Entry 7BY0 (electron microscopy, 4.50 A resolution (low resolution: residue-level contacts below are approximate; hydrogen-bond / salt-bridge calls are withheld)); this record covers chains E and J of the 12 polymer chains in the assembly.

# Chain E
Name: Histone H3.2, Histone H3-like centromeric protein A
From: Gallus gallus
Reference sequence: Q6XXM1 (CENPA_CHICK); residues 65-141 here correspond to UniProt positions 55-131 (UniProt number = residue number - 10)
Amino-acid sequence (141 residues; numbered 1 to 141; the number before each row is that of its first residue):
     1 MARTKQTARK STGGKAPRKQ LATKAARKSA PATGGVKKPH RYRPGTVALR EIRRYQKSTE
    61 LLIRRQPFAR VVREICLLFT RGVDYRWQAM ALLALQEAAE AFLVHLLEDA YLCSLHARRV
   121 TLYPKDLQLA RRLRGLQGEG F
Unresolved in the structure: 1-37, 141

# Chain J
Molecule: 145-nt DNA strand
Sequence (145 nucleotides; row label = number of the first residue in the row):
   146 ATCGATGTAT ATATCTGACA CGTGCCTGGA GACTAGGGAG TAATCCCCTT GGCGGTTAAA
   206 ACGCGGGGGA CAGCGCGTAC GTGCGTTTAA GCGGTGCTAG AGCTGTCTAC GACCAATTGA
   266 GCGGCCTCGG CACCGGGATT CTGAT
Unresolved in the structure: 146, 290

# How chain E and chain J interact
Contacting residue pairs (21; chain E residue first):
  His40(E) - DT287(J)
  His40(E) - DG288(J)
  Tyr42(E) - DT287(J)
  Arg43(E) - DT287(J)
  Arg43(E) - DG288(J)
  Pro44(E) - DG213(J)
  Thr46(E) - DT287(J)
  Arg64(E) - DA204(J)
  Arg73(E) - DT194(J)
  Arg86(E) - DT194(J)
  Trp87(E) - DC193(J)
  Trp87(E) - DT194(J)
  Gln88(E) - DC193(J)
  Ala89(E) - DC193(J)
  Arg119(E) - DA215(J)
  Arg119(E) - DC216(J)
  Val120(E) - DG214(J)
  Val120(E) - DA215(J)
  Thr121(E) - DA215(J)
  Tyr123(E) - DA215(J)
  Tyr123(E) - DC216(J)
Other interface residues (no listed pair), chain E (18 interface residues in all): Val47, Asp84, Tyr85
Other interface residues (no listed pair), chain J (14 interface residues in all): DT195, DA203, DA205, DC286, DA289

# Overview
18 residues of chain E and 14 residues of chain J are in contact.
Chain E is Histone H3.2, Histone H3-like centromeric protein A (Gallus gallus) and chain J is a 145-nt DNA
strand; the structure, The cryo-EM structure of CENP-A nucleosome in complex with the phosphorylated CENP-C,
was determined by electron microscopy (same publication as 7BXT).
